Entry 1B7T (X-ray diffraction, 2.50 A resolution); this record covers chains A and Y of the 3 polymer chains in the assembly.

[Chain A]
Protein: Myosin heavy chain
Organism: Argopecten irradians
Notes: fragment: papain digested, subfragment 1 (s1)
Reference sequence: P24733 (MYS_AEQIR); residues 1-835 here = UniProt positions 1-835
Chain sequence (835 residues; each row starts with the number of its first residue):
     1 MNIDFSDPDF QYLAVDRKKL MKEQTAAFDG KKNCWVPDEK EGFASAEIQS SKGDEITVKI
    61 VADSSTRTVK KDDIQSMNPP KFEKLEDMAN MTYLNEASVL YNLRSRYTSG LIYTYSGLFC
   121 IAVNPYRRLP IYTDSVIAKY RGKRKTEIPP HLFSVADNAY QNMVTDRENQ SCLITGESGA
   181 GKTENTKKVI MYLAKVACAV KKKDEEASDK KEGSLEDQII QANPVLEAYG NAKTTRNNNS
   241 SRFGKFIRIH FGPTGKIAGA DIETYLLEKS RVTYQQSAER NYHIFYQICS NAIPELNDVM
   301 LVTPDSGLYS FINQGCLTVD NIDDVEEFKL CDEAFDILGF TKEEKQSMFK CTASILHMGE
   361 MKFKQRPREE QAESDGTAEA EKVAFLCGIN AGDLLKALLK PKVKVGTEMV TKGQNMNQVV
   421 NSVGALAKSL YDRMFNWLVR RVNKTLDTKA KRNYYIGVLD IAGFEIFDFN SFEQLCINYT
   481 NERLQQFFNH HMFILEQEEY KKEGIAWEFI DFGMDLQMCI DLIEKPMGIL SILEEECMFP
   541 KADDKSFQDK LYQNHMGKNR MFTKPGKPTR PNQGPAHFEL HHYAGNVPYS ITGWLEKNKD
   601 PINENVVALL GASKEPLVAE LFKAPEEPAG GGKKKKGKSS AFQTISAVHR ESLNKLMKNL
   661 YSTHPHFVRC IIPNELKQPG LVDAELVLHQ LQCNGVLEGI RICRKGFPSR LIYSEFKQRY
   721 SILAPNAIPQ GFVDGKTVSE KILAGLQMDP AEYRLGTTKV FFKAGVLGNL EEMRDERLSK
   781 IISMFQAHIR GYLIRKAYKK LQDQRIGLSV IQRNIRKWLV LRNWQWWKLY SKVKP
Disordered / not traced: 1-4, 17-26, 200-211, 365-370, 403-409, 625-642, 696-703, 730-733
Swiss-Prot annotation at these positions:
  - region: Leu653 to Glu675 (Actin-binding)
  - binding site (ATP): Gly176 to Thr183
Ion coordination: Mg2+: Thr183, Ser241 (together with ADP)
Small-molecule neighbours: ADP (adenosine-5'-diphosphate): Tyr113, Asn124, Pro125, Tyr126, Arg127, Arg128, Tyr132, Glu177, Ser178, Gly179, Ala180, Gly181, Lys182, Thr183, Glu184, Asn237, Asn239, Ser241
From the paper describing this entry:
  - conformationally variable residues (domain motion, loop rearrangement, order/disorder transition, side-chain flip): Ile461, Gly463, Trp507, Tyr583, Val696 to Cys703, Leu778 to Lys780
  - contacts within the chain: Phe493-Phe512, Arg719-Glu771, Tyr720-Glu771, Trp507-Arg754, Trp507-Lys763

[Chain Y]
Protein: Myosin regulatory light chain
Organism: Argopecten irradians
Notes: fragment: papain digested, subfragment 1 (s1)
Reference sequence: P13543 (MLR_AEQIR); residues 1-156 here correspond to UniProt positions 2-157 (UniProt number = residue number + 1)
Chain sequence (156 residues; each row starts with the number of its first residue):
     1 ADKAASGVLT KLPQKQIQEM KEAFSMIDVD RDGFVSKEDI KAISEQLGRA PDDKELTAML
    61 KEAPGPLNFT MFLSIFSDKL SGTDSEETIR NAFAMFDEQE TKKLNIEYIK DLLENMGDNF
   121 NKDEMRMTFK EAPVEGGKFD YVKFTAMIKG SGEEEA
Disordered / not traced: 1-12, 151-156
Swiss-Prot annotation at these positions:
  - binding site (Ca(2+)): Asp28, Asp30, Asp32, Asp39
Ion coordination: Mg2+: Asp28, Asp30, Asp32, Phe34, Asp39

[Chain A / chain Y interface]
Contacting residue pairs (57; chain A residue first):
  Lys800(A) - Met95(Y)
  Asp803(A) - Met95(Y)
  Gln804(A) - Met95(Y)  hydrogen bond (side chain-backbone)
  Gln804(A) - Phe96(Y)
  Gly807(A) - Ala92(Y)
  Gly807(A) - Met95(Y)
  Leu808(A) - Leu112(Y)  hydrophobic
  Leu808(A) - Met116(Y)
  Leu808(A) - Gly117(Y)
  Val810(A) - Asp84(Y)
  Val810(A) - Ile89(Y)  hydrophobic
  Val810(A) - Ala92(Y)  hydrophobic
  Ile811(A) - Ala92(Y)
  Ile811(A) - Phe93(Y)  hydrophobic
  Gln812(A) - Leu113(Y)  hydrogen bond (side chain-backbone)
  Gln812(A) - Met116(Y)  hydrogen bond (side chain-backbone)
  Gln812(A) - Gly117(Y)
  Gln812(A) - Asp118(Y)  hydrogen bond (side chain-backbone)
  Gln812(A) - Asn119(Y)
  Gln812(A) - Phe120(Y)
  Arg813(A) - Asp84(Y)  salt bridge
  Asn814(A) - Asp84(Y)  hydrogen bond
  Asn814(A) - Ile89(Y)
  Asn814(A) - Ile148(Y)
  Ile815(A) - Phe120(Y)  hydrophobic
  Ile815(A) - Phe144(Y)  hydrophobic
  Ile815(A) - Ile148(Y)  hydrophobic
  Arg816(A) - Asp118(Y)  hydrogen bond (side chain-backbone)
  Arg816(A) - Asn119(Y)  hydrogen bond (side chain-backbone)
  Arg816(A) - Phe120(Y)
  Arg816(A) - Glu124(Y)  salt bridge
  Lys817(A) - Lys79(Y)
  Lys817(A) - Thr83(Y)
  Trp818(A) - Met147(Y)
  Trp818(A) - Ile148(Y)  hydrophobic
  Leu819(A) - Met127(Y)  hydrophobic
  Leu821(A) - Leu80(Y)  hydrophobic
  Arg822(A) - Met127(Y)
  Trp824(A) - Glu62(Y)  hydrogen bond
  Trp824(A) - Ile75(Y)
  Trp824(A) - Phe76(Y)  hydrophobic
  Trp824(A) - Lys79(Y)
  Gln825(A) - Glu55(Y)  hydrogen bond
  Gln825(A) - Met59(Y)
  Trp826(A) - Ile40(Y)  hydrophobic
  Trp826(A) - Met59(Y)  hydrogen bond (side chain-backbone)
  Trp826(A) - Glu62(Y)
  Trp826(A) - Phe76(Y)
  Leu829(A) - Ile40(Y)  hydrophobic
  Leu829(A) - Met59(Y)  hydrophobic
  Tyr830(A) - Glu19(Y)
  Tyr830(A) - Met20(Y)
  Tyr830(A) - Phe76(Y)  hydrophobic
  Lys832(A) - Ser44(Y)
  Lys832(A) - Arg49(Y)  hydrogen bond (side chain-backbone)
  Val833(A) - Met26(Y)  hydrophobic
  Val833(A) - Ile27(Y)  hydrophobic
Other interface residues (no listed pair), chain A (26 interface residues in all): Ser809, Trp827
Other interface residues (no listed pair), chain Y (44 interface residues in all): Ala23, Val35, Ile43, Gly48, Pro51, Leu60, Leu67, Phe72, Gly82, Thr128, Glu131

[Summary]
The interface between chain A and chain Y involves 26 residues on one side and 44 on the other, with 11
hydrogen bonds and 2 salt bridges. Polar contacts include Arg813(A)-Asp84(Y), Arg816(A)-Glu124(Y) and
Gln804(A)-Met95(Y). The paper reports conformational variability at Ile461(A), Gly463(A) and Trp507(A) among
others; contacts within the chain involving Phe493(A), Phe512(A) and Arg719(A) among others.
Here chain A is Myosin heavy chain and chain Y is Myosin regulatory light chain, both from Argopecten
irradians. Entry 1B7T (Myosin digested by papain) was determined by X-ray diffraction.
